4V4E - chains A and B; structure by X-ray diffraction, 2.00 A resolution.

[Chain A]
Protein: Pyrogallol hydroxytransferase large subunit
Organism: Pelobacter acidigallici
Notes: EC 1.97.1.2
UniProt: P80563 (PGTL_PELAC); residues 2-875 here correspond to UniProt positions 1-874 (UniProt number = residue number - 1)
Amino-acid sequence (875 residues; each row starts with the number of its first residue):
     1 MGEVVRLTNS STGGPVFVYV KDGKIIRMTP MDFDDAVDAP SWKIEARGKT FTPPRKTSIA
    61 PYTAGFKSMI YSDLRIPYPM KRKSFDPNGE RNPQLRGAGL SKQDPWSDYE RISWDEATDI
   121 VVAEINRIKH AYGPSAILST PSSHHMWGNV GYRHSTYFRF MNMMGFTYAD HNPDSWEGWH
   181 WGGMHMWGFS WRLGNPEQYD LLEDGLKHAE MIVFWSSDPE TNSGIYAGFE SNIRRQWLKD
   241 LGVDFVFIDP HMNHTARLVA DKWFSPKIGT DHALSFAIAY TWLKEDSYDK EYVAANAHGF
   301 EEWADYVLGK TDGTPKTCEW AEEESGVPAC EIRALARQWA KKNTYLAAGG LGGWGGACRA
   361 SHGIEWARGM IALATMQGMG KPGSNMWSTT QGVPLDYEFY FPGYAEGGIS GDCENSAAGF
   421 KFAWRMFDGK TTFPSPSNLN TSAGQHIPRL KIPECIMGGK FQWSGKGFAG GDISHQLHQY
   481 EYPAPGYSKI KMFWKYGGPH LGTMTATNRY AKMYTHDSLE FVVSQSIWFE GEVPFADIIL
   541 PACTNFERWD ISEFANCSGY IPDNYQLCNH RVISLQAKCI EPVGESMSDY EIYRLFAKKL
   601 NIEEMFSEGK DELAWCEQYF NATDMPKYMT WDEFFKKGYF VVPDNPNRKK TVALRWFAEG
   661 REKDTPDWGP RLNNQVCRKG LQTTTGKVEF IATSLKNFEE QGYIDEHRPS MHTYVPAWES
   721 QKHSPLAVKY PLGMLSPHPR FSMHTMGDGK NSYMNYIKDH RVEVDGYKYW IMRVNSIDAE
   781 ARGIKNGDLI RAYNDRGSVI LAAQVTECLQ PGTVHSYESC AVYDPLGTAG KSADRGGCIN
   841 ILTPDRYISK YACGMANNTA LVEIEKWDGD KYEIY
Differences from the reference sequence: initiating methionine (1)
Bound ions: molybdenum(IV) ion: Ser175 (together with benzene-1,2,4,5-tetrol, molybdopterin guanosine dinucleotide); Ca2+ site 1: Arg257 (shared with Ile61(B), Asn62(B) of chain B); Ca2+ site 2: Trp339, Ala340, Lys342, Gln377
Ligand contacts:
  - benzene-1,2,4,5-tetrol (BTT): Ser143, His144, Arg153, Asp174, Ser175, Trp176, Ile225, Tyr226, Trp354, Tyr404, Phe468, Cys557, Tyr560, Ile561
  - molybdopterin guanosine dinucleotide (MGD; 2-amino-5,6-dimercapto-7-methyl-3,7,8a,9-tetrahydro-8-oxa-1,3,9,10-tetraaza-anthracen-4-one guanosine dinucleotide), molecule 1: Tyr62, His144, Ser175, Trp215, Ser216, Ser217, Asp218, Thr221, Asn222, Gly224, Ile225, Ile248, Asp249, Pro250, His251, Asn253, Pro266, Gly269, Asp271, Gly349, Gly350, Leu351, Trp354, Gly355, Gly356, Ala357, Arg359, His362, Leu735, Pro737, His738, Pro739, Arg740, Ser742, Met743, His744, His815, Asn858
  - molybdopterin guanosine dinucleotide (MGD), molecule 2: Ser142, Ser143, His144, His145, Met146, Asp174, Ser175, Arg359, Arg449, Tyr496, Gly497, Gly498, Pro499, His500, Thr503, Met504, Gln525, Ser526, Ile527, Trp528, Glu530, Ala542, Cys543, Arg548, Asp589, Ser736, Pro737, His738, Met743, His744, Thr745, Met746, Glu818, Asn840, Thr843, Met855, Asn857, Asn858

[Chain B]
Protein: Pyrogallol hydroxytransferase small subunit
Organism: Pelobacter acidigallici
Notes: EC 1.97.1.2
UniProt: P80564 (PGTS_PELAC); numbering as in UniProt (aligned over 1-274)
Amino-acid sequence (274 residues; numbered 1 to 274; the number before each row is that of its first residue):
     1 MEQYYMVIDV AKCQDCNNCF MGCMDEHELN EWPGYTASMQ RGHRWMNIER RERGTYPRND
    61 INYRPTPCMH CENAPCVAKG NGAVYQREDG IVLIDPEKAK GKKELLDTCP YGVMYWNEEE
   121 NVAQKCTMCA HLLDDESWAP KMPRCAHNCG SFVYEFLKTT PEAMAKKVEE EGLEVIKPEL
   181 GTKPRVYYKN LYRFEKNYVT AGILVQGDCF EGAKVVLKSG GKEVASAETN FFGEFKFDAL
   241 DNGEYTVEID ADGKSYSDTV VIDDKSVDLG FIKL
Swiss-Prot annotation at these positions:
  - binding site ([4Fe-4S] cluster): Cys13, Cys16, Cys19, Cys23, Cys68, Cys71, Cys76, Cys109, Cys126, Cys129, Cys145, Cys149
Bound ions: 4Fe-4S cluster Fe site 1: Cys13, Cys16, Cys19, Cys149; 4Fe-4S cluster Fe site 2: Cys23, Cys126, Cys129, Cys145; Ca2+: Ile61, Asn62 (shared with Arg257(A) of chain A); 4Fe-4S cluster Fe site 3: Cys68, Cys71, Cys76, Cys109
Ligand contacts:
  - 4Fe-4S cluster (SF4), molecule 1: Lys12, Cys13, Gln14, Asp15, Cys16, Asn17, Asn18, Cys19, Ile48, Pro65, Cys149, Ser151, Val153, Tyr154
  - 4Fe-4S cluster (SF4), molecule 2: Cys23, His27, Trp45, Met46, Pro67, Cys126, Thr127, Met128, Cys129, Pro143, Arg144, Cys145
  - 4Fe-4S cluster (SF4), molecule 3: Cys68, Met69, His70, Cys71, Ala74, Pro75, Cys76, Val92, Cys109, Pro110, Tyr111, Val113, Met114, Lys125

[Interface between chain A and chain B]
Residue-residue contacts (108):
  Tyr19(A) - Trp138(B)
  Lys24(A) - Leu29(B)  hydrogen bond (side chain-backbone)
  Ile26(A) - Asp25(B)
  Ile26(A) - Asn30(B)  hydrogen bond (backbone-side chain)
  Ile26(A) - Trp32(B)  hydrophobic
  Arg27(A) - Asp25(B)
  Arg27(A) - Glu26(B)  salt bridge
  Arg27(A) - Trp32(B)
  Arg27(A) - Leu132(B)
  Arg27(A) - Trp138(B)
  Arg27(A) - Arg144(B)
  Met28(A) - Asp25(B)  hydrogen bond (backbone-side chain)
  Met28(A) - Arg144(B)  hydrogen bond (backbone-side chain)
  Thr29(A) - Arg144(B)
  Thr29(A) - His147(B)
  Pro30(A) - His147(B)
  Pro30(A) - Asn148(B)
  Asp32(A) - Pro140(B)
  Asp32(A) - His147(B)  salt bridge
  Pro54(A) - Phe152(B)  hydrophobic
  Lys56(A) - His147(B)  hydrogen bond (side chain-backbone)
  Ile59(A) - Asn18(B)  hydrogen bond (backbone-side chain)
  Ala60(A) - Asn18(B)
  Pro61(A) - Cys16(B)
  Pro61(A) - Asn18(B)
  Pro61(A) - Met21(B)
  Ala64(A) - Met21(B)  hydrophobic
  Ala64(A) - Asp25(B)
  Ala64(A) - Asn148(B)
  Gly65(A) - Met21(B)
  Lys67(A) - Asp25(B)  salt bridge
  Lys67(A) - Asn30(B)
  Tyr71(A) - Leu29(B)  hydrophobic
  Met211(A) - Phe231(B)  hydrophobic
  Glu220(A) - Gln14(B)  hydrogen bond
  Phe229(A) - Gln14(B)
  Phe229(A) - Cys16(B)  hydrophobic
  Phe229(A) - Asn18(B)
  Phe229(A) - Gly150(B)
  Asn232(A) - Gln14(B)
  Asn232(A) - Gly150(B)
  Asn232(A) - Ser151(B)
  Asn232(A) - Phe152(B)
  Ile233(A) - Phe152(B)  hydrophobic
  Gln236(A) - Lys12(B)
  Asp244(A) - Phe231(B)
  Val246(A) - Phe232(B)  hydrophobic
  Met252(A) - Asn59(B)
  Arg257(A) - Arg50(B)
  Arg257(A) - Ile61(B)
  Arg257(A) - Tyr63(B)  hydrogen bond
  Leu258(A) - Ala11(B)
  Leu258(A) - Lys12(B)
  Leu258(A) - Cys13(B)
  Lys262(A) - Phe232(B)
  Lys262(A) - Glu234(B)  salt bridge
  Trp263(A) - Tyr56(B)  hydrophobic
  Trp263(A) - Asn59(B)
  Phe264(A) - Phe232(B)  hydrophobic
  Ser265(A) - Tyr56(B)
  Pro328(A) - Phe271(B)  hydrophobic
  Cys330(A) - Leu204(B)  hydrophobic
  Cys330(A) - Gly207(B)
  Cys330(A) - Cys209(B)
  Cys330(A) - Phe271(B)  hydrophobic
  Glu331(A) - Phe232(B)
  Glu331(A) - Phe271(B)
  Arg333(A) - Asp208(B)  salt bridge
  Ala334(A) - Cys209(B)  hydrophobic
  Ala334(A) - Phe231(B)
  Ala334(A) - Phe232(B)  hydrophobic
  Leu335(A) - Phe232(B)
  Arg337(A) - Asp208(B)  salt bridge
  Gln338(A) - Phe231(B)
  Arg740(A) - Gln14(B)  hydrogen bond
  Arg740(A) - Asp15(B)
  Arg740(A) - Cys16(B)
  Phe741(A) - Asp15(B)
  Phe741(A) - Cys16(B)
  Phe741(A) - Asn17(B)
  Asn751(A) - Arg41(B)  hydrogen bond (backbone-side chain)
  Tyr753(A) - Met21(B)  hydrophobic
  Tyr753(A) - Met24(B)
  Tyr753(A) - Glu28(B)  hydrogen bond
  Tyr753(A) - Leu29(B)
  Tyr753(A) - Arg41(B)
  Met754(A) - Met21(B)  hydrophobic
  Tyr756(A) - Phe20(B)
  Tyr756(A) - Arg41(B)  hydrogen bond
  Tyr756(A) - Gly42(B)
  Tyr756(A) - Arg44(B)  hydrogen bond (backbone-side chain)
  Ile757(A) - Asn17(B)
  Ile757(A) - Met21(B)  hydrophobic
  Lys758(A) - Arg44(B)
  Lys758(A) - Asn47(B)  hydrogen bond
  Lys758(A) - Ile48(B)  hydrogen bond (side chain-backbone)
  Lys758(A) - Glu49(B)  salt bridge
  Asp759(A) - Arg50(B)  salt bridge
  Thr806(A) - Glu52(B)  hydrogen bond
  Glu807(A) - Glu52(B)  hydrogen bond (backbone-side chain)
  Glu807(A) - Gly54(B)
  Glu807(A) - Thr55(B)
  Glu807(A) - Tyr56(B)  hydrogen bond (side chain-backbone)
  Glu807(A) - Asn59(B)  hydrogen bond (backbone-side chain)
  Cys808(A) - Asn59(B)
  Leu809(A) - Tyr56(B)
  Gln810(A) - Tyr56(B)
  Pro811(A) - Tyr56(B)
Interface residues without a listed pair, chain A (60 interface residues in all): Asp261, Ser752, Asn775, Gln804, Val805
Interface residues without a listed pair, chain B (50 interface residues in all): Pro57, Arg58

[Overview]
Chain A and chain B form an interface of 60 and 50 residues respectively, with 19 hydrogen bonds and 8 salt
bridges. Polar pairs include Arg27(A)-Glu26(B), Asp32(A)-His147(B) and Lys67(A)-Asp25(B). Ligands of chain A:
molybdopterin guanosine dinucleotide and benzene-1,2,4,5-tetrol.
Chain A is Pyrogallol hydroxytransferase large subunit and chain B is Pyrogallol hydroxytransferase small
subunit, both from Pelobacter acidigallici; the structure, Crystal Structure of Pyrogallol-Phloroglucinol
Transhydroxylase from Pelobacter acidigallici complexed with inhibitor 1,2,4,5-tetrahydroxy-benzene, was
determined by X-ray diffraction, deposited together with 4V4C.
